Entry 2XE0 (X-ray diffraction, 2.31 A resolution); this record covers chains A and D of the 4 polymer chains in the assembly.

[Chain A]
Protein: I-crei V2V3 variant
Organism: Chlamydomonas reinhardtii
Chain sequence (152 residues; each row starts with the number of its first residue):
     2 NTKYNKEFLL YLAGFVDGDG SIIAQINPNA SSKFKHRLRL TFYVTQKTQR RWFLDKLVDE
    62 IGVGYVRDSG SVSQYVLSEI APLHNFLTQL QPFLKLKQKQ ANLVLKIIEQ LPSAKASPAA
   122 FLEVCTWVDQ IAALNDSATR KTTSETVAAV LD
Metal / ion sites: Mg2+ site 1: Gly19 (shared with 1 residue of chain B; 1 residue of chain C; DC614(D) of chain D); Mg2+ site 2: Asp20 (shared with 1 residue of chain B; 2 residues of chain C; DC614(D), DC615(D) of chain D)
What the authors report for this chain:
  - Mg2+ coordination: Gly19
  - catalytic residues: Asp20
  - mutagenesis - G19S: decreased catalytic activity on LL and RR DNA targets
  - mutagenesis - G19S: increased catalytic activity on LR target
  - conformationally variable residues (loop rearrangement): Arg68 to Ser79

[Chain D]
Molecule: 24-nt DNA strand
Sequence (24 nucleotides; each row starts with the number of its first residue):
   601 TCTGGCTGAG GTACCTGAGA ACAA
Metal / ion sites: Mg2+ site 1: DC614 (shared with Gly19(A) of chain A; 1 residue of chain B; 1 residue of chain C); Mg2+ site 2: DC614, DC615 (shared with Asp20(A) of chain A; 1 residue of chain B; 2 residues of chain C); Mg2+ site 3: DC615 (shared with Asp20(A) of chain A; 1 residue of chain B; 1 residue of chain C)

[Interface between chain A and chain D]
Contacting residue pairs (26; chain A residue first):
  Asp20(A) with DC615(D), phosphate contact
  Asn30(A) with DT603(D), base contact
  Ser32(A) with DT601(D), sugar contact; DC602(D), base contact
  Ser33(A) with DC602(D), hydrogen bond to the phosphate
  Lys34(A) with DC602(D), hydrogen bond to the phosphate
  Arg38(A) with DT603(D), base contact; DG604(D), hydrogen bond to the base; DG605(D), base contact
  Arg40(A) with DG604(D), base contact; DG605(D), hydrogen bond to the base; DC606(D), base contact
  Tyr66(A) with DG605(D), hydrogen bond to the phosphate; DC606(D), phosphate contact
  Arg68(A) with DT607(D), base contact; DG608(D), hydrogen bond to the base; DA609(D), base contact
  Ser79(A) with DG604(D), phosphate contact
  Glu80(A) with DG604(D), phosphate contact; DG605(D), phosphate contact
  Ile81(A) with DG604(D), phosphate contact
  Lys116(A) with DC602(D), phosphate contact; DT603(D), salt bridge to the phosphate
  Asp137(A) with DA613(D), sugar contact
  Ala139(A) with DG611(D), sugar contact
  Thr140(A) with DG610(D), sugar contact
Also at the interface, not in a pair above, chain A (18 interface residues in all): Tyr44, Gln75

[Summary]
18 residues of chain A face 13 of chain D across their interface, with 6 hydrogen bonds and 1 salt bridge.
Polar pairs include Arg38(A)-DG604(D), Arg40(A)-DG605(D) and Arg68(A)-DG608(D). Gly19(A) and DC614(D)
coordinate Mg2+ site 1. The paper reports the catalytic residue Asp20(A); G19S of chain A reduces catalytic
activity on LL and RR DNA targets.
Here chain A is I-crei V2V3 variant (Chlamydomonas reinhardtii) and chain D is a 24-nt DNA strand. Entry 2XE0
(Molecular basis of engineered meganuclease targeting of the endogenous human RAG1 locus) was determined by
X-ray diffraction, deposited together with 3MX9, 3MXA and 3MXB.
